Entry 1WXX (X-ray diffraction, 1.80 A resolution); this record covers chains A and B.

Chain A (and B):
Name: hypothetical protein TTHA1280
Organism: Thermus thermophilus
Notes: chain B of this document is another copy of the same molecule, construct and numbering; everything in this record applies to it too
UniProt: Q5SIT4 (Q5SIT4_THET8); numbering as in UniProt (aligned over 1-382)
Sequence (382 residues; each row starts with the number of its first residue):
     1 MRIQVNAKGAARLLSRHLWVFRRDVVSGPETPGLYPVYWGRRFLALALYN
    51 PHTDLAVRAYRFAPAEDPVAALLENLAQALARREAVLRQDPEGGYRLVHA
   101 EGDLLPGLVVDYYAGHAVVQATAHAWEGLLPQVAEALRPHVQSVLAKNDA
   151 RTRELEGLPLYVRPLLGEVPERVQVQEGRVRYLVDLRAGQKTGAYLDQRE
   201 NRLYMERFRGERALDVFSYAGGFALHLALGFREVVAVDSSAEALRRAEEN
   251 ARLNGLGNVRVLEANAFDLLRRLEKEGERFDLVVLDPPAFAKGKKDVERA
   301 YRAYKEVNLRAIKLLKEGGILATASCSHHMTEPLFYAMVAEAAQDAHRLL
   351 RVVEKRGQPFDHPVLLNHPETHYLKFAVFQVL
Differences from the reference sequence: modified residue (1, 205, 330, 338)
Modified residues: Mse1, Mse205, Mse330, Mse338 (selenomethionine; parent Met)
Metal / ion sites: K+: Asp185, Arg187, Gln190, Thr192
What the authors report for this chain:
  - self-association interface (contacts with another copy of this molecule); pairs are residue here / residue on that copy: Arg16-Leu349 (hydrophobic contact), Leu18-Leu349 (hydrophobic contact), Phe62-Leu349 (hydrophobic contact), Leu104-Leu349 (hydrophobic contact), Val339-Leu366 (hydrophobic contact), Ala340-Leu366 (hydrophobic contact), Ala343-Leu366 (hydrophobic contact), Leu350-Leu366 (hydrophobic contact), Val352-Val364 (backbone contact), Leu365-Leu349 (hydrophobic contact), Phe379-Leu366 (hydrophobic contact)
  - catalytic residues: Asp197, Gln198, Asp286, Cys326 (proposed by the authors, not directly observed)

Chain A / chain B interface:
Residue-residue contacts (47; chain A residue first):
  Leu14(A) with Gln344(B); His347(B)
  Ser15(A) with Gln344(B)
  Arg16(A) with His347(B), hydrogen bond (side chain-backbone); Arg348(B); Leu349(B)
  Arg82(A) with Arg351(B); Gln380(B), hydrogen bond; Leu382(B)
  Leu104(A) with Leu349(B), hydrophobic
  Glu332(A) with Lys355(B), salt bridge
  Pro333(A) with Pro333(B), hydrophobic
  Val339(A) with Leu366(B), hydrophobic
  Ala340(A) with Leu366(B), hydrophobic
  Ala343(A) with Asn367(B)
  Gln344(A) with Ser15(B); Asn367(B)
  His347(A) with Leu14(B), hydrogen bond (side chain-backbone); Arg16(B), hydrogen bond (backbone-side chain)
  Arg348(A) with Arg16(B); Asn367(B), hydrogen bond (backbone-side chain)
  Leu349(A) with Arg16(B); Leu104(B), hydrophobic; Asn367(B)
  Leu350(A) with Leu365(B); Leu366(B), hydrogen bond (backbone-backbone); Asn367(B), hydrogen bond (backbone-side chain)
  Arg351(A) with Arg82(B); Val364(B)
  Val352(A) with Val364(B), hydrogen bond (backbone-backbone)
  Lys355(A) with Glu332(B), salt bridge
  Val364(A) with Arg351(B); Val352(B), hydrogen bond (backbone-backbone)
  Leu365(A) with Leu350(B); Leu382(B), hydrophobic
  Leu366(A) with Val339(B), hydrophobic; Ala340(B), hydrophobic; Leu350(B), hydrogen bond (backbone-backbone); Phe379(B), hydrophobic
  Asn367(A) with Ala343(B); Gln344(B); Arg348(B), hydrogen bond (side chain-backbone); Leu349(B); Leu350(B), hydrogen bond (side chain-backbone)
  His372(A) with Lys355(B)
  Phe379(A) with Leu366(B), hydrophobic
  Leu382(A) with Leu365(B), hydrophobic
Interface residues without a listed pair, chain A (29 interface residues in all): Leu18, Phe62, Tyr336, Pro363
Interface residues without a listed pair, chain B (30 interface residues in all): Leu18, Phe62, Tyr336, Pro363, His372

In short:
Chain A and chain B form an interface of 29 and 30 residues respectively; the contacts include 12 hydrogen
bonds and 2 salt bridges. Polar contacts include Glu332(A)-Lys355(B), Arg16(A)-His347(B) and
Arg82(A)-Gln380(B). From the paper: catalytic residues Asp197(A), Gln198(A) and Asp286(A) among others; a
self-association interface involving Arg16(A), Leu18(A) and Phe62(A) among others.
Both chains are hypothetical protein TTHA1280 (Thermus thermophilus). Entry 1WXX (Crystal structure of Tt1595,
a putative SAM-dependent methyltransferase from Thermus thermophillus HB8) was determined by X-ray
diffraction, deposited together with 2CWW and 1WXW.
